6N3P - chains B and I of the 12 polymer chains in the assembly; structure by X-ray diffraction, 2.50 A resolution.

# Chain B
Molecule: 3-hydroxyacyl-[acyl-carrier-protein] dehydratase FabZ
Source organism: Escherichia coli
Notes: EC 4.2.1.59
UniProtKB: B7MBG1 (FABZ_ECO45); residues 1-150 here = UniProt positions 1-150
Sequence (154 residues; row label = number of the first residue in the row; numbers below 1 keep their minus sign (Ser-2 is residue -2)):
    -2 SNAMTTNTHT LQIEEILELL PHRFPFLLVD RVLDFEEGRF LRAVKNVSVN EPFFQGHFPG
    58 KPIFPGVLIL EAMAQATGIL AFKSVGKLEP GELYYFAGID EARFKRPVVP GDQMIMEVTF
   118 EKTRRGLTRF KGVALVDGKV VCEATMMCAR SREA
Disordered / not traced: -2 to 4, 150-151
Differences from the reference sequence: expression tag (-2 to 0, 151)
Glycans and other covalent adducts: compound XLN linked to His54
Ligand contacts:
  - XLN (N~3~-{(2R)-4-[(dihydroxyphosphanyl)oxy]-2-hydroxy-3,3-dimethylbutanoyl}-N-(3-{[(1Z)-pent-1-en-1-yl]sulfonyl}propyl)-beta-alaninamide), molecule 1: His19, Glu68, Ala71, Tyr91, Tyr92, Phe93, Ala94, Arg122, Ala146, Arg147, Ser148
  - XLN, molecule 2: Phe55, Ile60, Phe61, Pro62, Gly63, Phe101, Lys102, Arg103, Pro104
Reported in the primary citation:
  - catalytic residues: His54
  - binding site for XLN: His54, Tyr92
  - catalytic residues: Glu68 (from molecular simulation)

# Chain I
Molecule: Acyl carrier protein
Source organism: Escherichia coli
UniProtKB: B7MJ81 (ACP_ECO45); residues 1-77 here correspond to UniProt positions 2-78 (UniProt number = residue number + 1)
Sequence (80 residues; each row starts with the number of its first residue; numbers below 1 keep their minus sign (Ser-2 is residue -2)):
    -2 SNASTIEERV KKIIGEQLGV KQEEVTNNAS FVEDLGADSL DTVELVMALE EEFDTEIPDE
    58 EAEKITTVQA AIDYINGHQA
Disordered / not traced: -2 to -1, 76-77
Differences from the reference sequence: expression tag (-2 to 0)
Ligand contacts: XLN (N~3~-{(2R)-4-[(dihydroxyphosphanyl)oxy]-2-hydroxy-3,3-dimethylbutanoyl}-N-(3-{[(1Z)-pent-1-en-1-yl]sulfonyl}propyl)-beta-alaninamide): Asp35, Ser36, Leu37
UniProt features mapped onto this chain:
  - modified residue: Ser36 (O-(pantetheine 4'-phosphoryl)serine)
Reported in the primary citation:
  - post-translational modification sites: Ser36
  - binding site for XLN: Ser36

# How chain B and chain I interact
Pairs across the interface (7):
  Ala94(B) - Leu37(I)
  Asp97(B) - Met44(I)
  Lys119(B) - Glu60(I)  salt bridge
  Arg121(B) - Glu60(I)  salt bridge
  Leu124(B) - Ser36(I)
  Leu124(B) - Val40(I)  hydrophobic
  Arg126(B) - Asp56(I)  salt bridge
Other interface residues (no listed pair), chain B (7 interface residues in all): Met144
The authors on this interface:
  - interface residues, chain B: Asp97(B)
  - interface residues, chain I: Glu60(I)

# Summary
Chain B and chain I form an interface of 7 and 6 residues respectively; the contacts include 3 salt bridges.
Polar contacts include Lys119(B)-Glu60(I), Arg121(B)-Glu60(I) and Arg126(B)-Asp56(I). Compound XLN is bound
between chain B and chain I. The paper reports catalytic residues His54(B) and Glu68(B); a binding site for
XLN at His54(B), Tyr92(B) and Ser36(I).
Chain B is 3-hydroxyacyl-[acyl-carrier-protein] dehydratase FabZ and chain I is Acyl carrier protein, both
from Escherichia coli; the structure, Crosslinked AcpP=FabZ complex from E. coli Type II FAS, was determined
by X-ray diffraction.
